Entry 6PCH (electron microscopy, 2.90 A resolution); this record covers chains I and L of the 7 polymer chains in the assembly.

== Chain I ==
Molecule: 23S ribosomal RNA
Organism: Escherichia coli
Sequence (2904 nucleotides; row label = number of the first residue in the row):
     1 GGUUAAGCGA CUAAGCGUAC ACGGUGGAUG CCCUGGCAGU CAGAGGCGAU GAAGGACGUG
    61 CUAAUCUGCG AUAAGCGUCG GUAAGGUGAU AUGAACCGUU AUAACCGGCG AUUUCCGAAU
   121 GGGGAAACCC AGUGUGUUUC GACACACUAU CAUUAACUGA AUCCAUAGGU UAAUGAGGCG
   181 AACCGGGGGA ACUGAAACAU CUAAGUACCC CGAGGAAAAG AAAUCAACCG AGAUUCCCCC
   241 AGUAGCGGCG AGCGAACGGG GAGCAGCCCA GAGCCUGAAU CAGUGUGUGU GUUAGUGGAA
   301 GCGUCUGGAA AGGCGCGCGA UACAGGGUGA CAGCCCCGUA CACAAAAAUG CACAUGCUGU
   361 GAGCUCGAUG AGUAGGGCGG GACACGUGGU AUCCUGUCUG AAUAUGGGGG GACCAUCCUC
   421 CAAGGCUAAA UACUCCUGAC UGACCGAUAG UGAACCAGUA CCGUGAGGGA AAGGCGAAAA
   481 GAACCCCGGC GAGGGGAGUG AAAAAGAACC UGAAACCGUG UACGUACAAG CAGUGGGAGC
   541 ACGCUUAGGC GUGUGACUGC GUACCUUUUG UAUAAUGGGU CAGCGACUUA UAUUCUGUAG
   601 CAAGGUUAAC CGAAUAGGGG AGCCGAAGGG AAACCGAGUC UUAACUGGGC GUUAAGUUGC
   661 AGGGUAUAGA CCCGAAACCC GGUGAUCUAG CCAUGGGCAG GUUGAAGGUU GGGUAACACU
   721 AACUGGAGGA CCGAACCGAC UAAUGUUGAA AAAUUAGCGG AUGACUUGUG GCUGGGGGUG
   781 AAAGGCCAAU CAAACCGGGA GAUAGCUGGU UCUCCCCGAA AGCUAUUUAG GUAGCGCCUC
   841 GUGAAUUCAU CUCCGGGGGU AGAGCACUGU UUCGGCAAGG GGGUCAUCCC GACUUACCAA
   901 CCCGAUGCAA ACUGCGAAUA CCGGAGAAUG UUAUCACGGG AGACACACGG CGGGUGCUAA
   961 CGUCCGUCGU GAAGAGGGAA ACAACCCAGA CCGCCAGCUA AGGUCCCAAA GUCAUGGUUA
  1021 AGUGGGAAAC GAUGUGGGAA GGCCCAGACA GCCAGGAUGU UGGCUUAGAA GCAGCCAUCA
  1081 UUUAAAGAAA GCGUAAUAGC UCACUGGUCG AGUCGGCCUG CGCGGAAGAU GUAACGGGGC
  1141 UAAACCAUGC ACCGAAGCUG CGGCAGCGAC GCUUAUGCGU UGUUGGGUAG GGGAGCGUUC
  1201 UGUAAGCCUG CGAAGGUGUG CUGUGAGGCA UGCUGGAGGU AUCAGAAGUG CGAAUGCUGA
  1261 CAUAAGUAAC GAUAAAGCGG GUGAAAAGCC CGCUCGCCGG AAGACCAAGG GUUCCUGUCC
  1321 AACGUUAAUC GGGGCAGGGU GAGUCGACCC CUAAGGCGAG GCCGAAAGGC GUAGUCGAUG
  1381 GGAAACAGGU UAAUAUUCCU GUACUUGGUG UUACUGCGAA GGGGGGACGG AGAAGGCUAU
  1441 GUUGGCCGGG CGACGGUUGU CCCGGUUUAA GCGUGUAGGC UGGUUUUCCA GGCAAAUCCG
  1501 GAAAAUCAAG GCUGAGGCGU GAUGACGAGG CACUACGGUG CUGAAGCAAC AAAUGCCCUG
  1561 CUUCCAGGAA AAGCCUCUAA GCAUCAGGUA ACAUCAAAUC GUACCCCAAA CCGACACAGG
  1621 UGGUCAGGUA GAGAAUACCA AGGCGCUUGA GAGAACUCGG GUGAAGGAAC UAGGCAAAAU
  1681 GGUGCCGUAA CUUCGGGAGA AGGCACGCUG AUAUGUAGGU GAGGUCCCUC GCGGAUGGAG
  1741 CUGAAAUCAG UCGAAGAUAC CAGCUGGCUG CAACUGUUUA UUAAAAACAC AGCACUGUGC
  1801 AAACACGAAA GUGGACGUAU ACGGUGUGAC GCCUGCCCGG UGCCGGAAGG UUAAUUGAUG
  1861 GGGUUAGCGC AAGCGAAGCU CUUGAUCGAA GCCCCGGUAA ACGGCGGCCG UAACXAUAAC
  1921 GGUCCUAAGG UAGCGAAAUU CCUUGUCGGG UAAGUUCCGA CXUGCACGAA UGGCGUAAUG
  1981 AUGGCCAGGC UGUCUCCACC CGAGACUCAG UGAAAUUGAA CUCGCUGUGA AGAUGCAGUG
  2041 UACCCGCGGC AAGACGGAAA GACCCCGUXA ACCUUUACUA UAGCUUGACA CUGAACAUUG
  2101 AGCCUUGAUG UGUAGGAUAG GUGGGAGGCU UUGAAGUGUG GACGCCAGUC UGCAUGGAGC
  2161 CGACCUUGAA AUACCACCCU UUAAUGUUUG AUGUUCUAAC GUUGACCCGU AAUCCGGGUU
  2221 GCGGACAGUG UCUGGUGGGU AGUUUGACUG GGGCGGUCUC CUCCUAAAGA GUAACGGAGG
  2281 AGCACGAAGG UUGGCUAAUC CUGGUCGGAC AUCAGGAGGU UAGUGCAAUG GCAUAAGCCA
  2341 GCUUGACUGC GAGCGUGACG GCGCGAGCAG GUGCGAAAGC AGGUCAUAGU GAUCCGGUGG
  2401 UUCUGAAUGG AAGGGCCAUC GCUCAACGGA UAAAAGGUAC UCCGGGGAUA ACAGGCUGAU
  2461 ACCGCCCAAG AGUUCAUAUC GACGGCGGUG UUUGGCACCU CGAUGUCGGC UCAUCACAUC
  2521 CUGGGGCUGA AGUAGGUCCC AAGGGUAUGG CUGUUCGCCA UUUAAAGUGG UACGCGAGCU
  2581 GGGUUUAGAA CGUCGUGAGA CAGUUCGGUC CCUAUCUGCC GUGGGCGCUG GAGAACUGAG
  2641 GGGGGCUGCU CCUAGUACGA GAGGACCGGA GUGGACGCAU CACUGGUGUU CGGGUUGUCA
  2701 UGCCAAUGGC ACUGCCCGGU AGCUAAAUGC GGAAGAGAUA AGUGCUGAAA GCAUCUAAGC
  2761 ACGAAACUUG CCCCGAGAUG AGUUCUCCCU GACCCUUUAA GGGUCCUGAA GGAACGUUGA
  2821 AGACGACGAC GUUGAUAGGC CGGGUGUGUA AGCGCAGCGA UGCGUUGAGC UAACCGGUAC
  2881 UAAUGAACCG UGAGGCUUAA CCUU
Unresolved in the structure: 886-891, 2030
Modified positions: 1MG (1N-methylguanosine-5'-monophosphate) at position 745, PSU (pseudouridine-5'-monophosphate) at position 746, 5MU (5-methyluridine 5'-monophosphate) at position 747, PSU (pseudouridine-5'-monophosphate) at position 955, 6MZ (N6-methyladenosine-5'-monophosphate) at position 1618, 2MG (2N-methylguanosine-5'-monophosphate) at position 1835, PSU (pseudouridine-5'-monophosphate) at position 1911, 3TD ((1S)-1,4-anhydro-1-(3-methyl-2,4-dioxo-1,2,3,4-tetrahydropyrimidin-5-yl)-5-O-phosphono-D-ribitol) at position 1915, PSU (pseudouridine-5'-monophosphate) at position 1917, 5MU (5-methyluridine 5'-monophosphate) at position 1939, 5MC (5-methylcytidine-5'-monophosphate) at position 1962, G7M (N7-methyl-guanosine-5'-monophosphate) at position 2069, OMG (o2'-methylguanosine-5'-monophosphate) at position 2251, 2MG (2N-methylguanosine-5'-monophosphate) at position 2445, PSU (pseudouridine-5'-monophosphate) at position 2457, OMC (o2'-methylycytidine-5'-monophosphate) at position 2498, 2MA (2-methyladenosine-5'-monophosphate) at position 2503, PSU (pseudouridine-5'-monophosphate) at position 2504, OMU (o2'-methyluridine 5'-monophosphate) at position 2552, PSU (pseudouridine-5'-monophosphate) at position 2580, PSU (pseudouridine-5'-monophosphate) at position 2605
Covalent attachments: covalent link PSU_1911-A1918
Ligand contacts: O8D ((3R,4R,5E,10E,12E,14S,26aR)-14-hydroxy-12-methyl-3-(propan-2-yl)-4-(prop-2-en-1-yl)-8,9,14,15,24,25,26,26a-octahydro-1H,3H,22H-21,18-(azeno)pyrrolo[2,1-c][1,8,4,19]dioxadiazacyclotetracosine-1,7,16,22(4H,17H)-tetrone): G2061, A2062, C2063, A2451, C2452, 2MA_2503, PSU_2504, G2505, U2585, U2586

== Chain L ==
Name: 50S ribosomal protein L15
Organism: Escherichia coli
UniProtKB: A0A037Y8L6 (A0A037Y8L6_ECOLX); residues 1-144 here = UniProt positions 1-144
Chain sequence (144 residues; numbered 1 to 144; the number before each row is that of its first residue):
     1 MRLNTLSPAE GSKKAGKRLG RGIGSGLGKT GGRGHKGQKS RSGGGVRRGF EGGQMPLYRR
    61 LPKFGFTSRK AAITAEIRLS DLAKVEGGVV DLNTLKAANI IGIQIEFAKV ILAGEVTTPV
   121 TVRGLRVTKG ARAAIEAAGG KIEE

== How chain I and chain L interact ==
Residue-residue contacts (174; chain I residue first):
  A195(I) - Arg47(L)  phosphate contact
  A196(I) - Gln38(L)  hydrogen bond to the base
  A196(I) - Val46(L)  base contact
  A196(I) - Arg47(L)  salt bridge to the phosphate
  A196(I) - Phe50(L)  base contact
  G245(I) - Thr67(L)  phosphate contact
  C249(I) - Lys63(L)  hydrogen bond to the sugar
  G250(I) - Tyr58(L)  phosphate contact
  G250(I) - Arg59(L)  phosphate contact
  A251(I) - Arg47(L)  sugar contact
  A251(I) - Tyr58(L)  hydrogen bond to the phosphate
  C257(I) - Gln104(L)  base contact
  U566(I) - Lys29(L)  salt bridge to the phosphate
  U567(I) - Lys29(L)  salt bridge to the phosphate
  U567(I) - His35(L)  salt bridge to the phosphate
  U567(I) - Lys36(L)  phosphate contact
  U568(I) - Lys36(L)  salt bridge to the phosphate
  C587(I) - Leu19(L)  sugar contact
  C587(I) - Arg21(L)  salt bridge to the phosphate
  C587(I) - Arg33(L)  hydrogen bond to the base
  G597(I) - Gly11(L)  hydrogen bond to the sugar
  G597(I) - Ser12(L)  hydrogen bond to the base
  U598(I) - Ala9(L)  sugar contact
  U598(I) - Glu10(L)  sugar contact
  U598(I) - Ser12(L)  sugar contact
  A621(I) - Asn99(L)  hydrogen bond to the phosphate
  G622(I) - Asn99(L)  hydrogen bond to the phosphate
  G622(I) - Ile103(L)  phosphate contact
  A626(I) - Arg78(L)  hydrogen bond to the sugar
  A627(I) - Glu76(L)  hydrogen bond to the sugar
  A627(I) - Arg78(L)  salt bridge to the phosphate
  A627(I) - Leu112(L)  hydrogen bond to the base
  A627(I) - Ala113(L)  base contact
  G628(I) - Glu76(L)  base contact
  A631(I) - Gly65(L)  sugar contact
  A631(I) - Phe66(L)  hydrogen bond to the sugar
  A632(I) - Phe66(L)  sugar contact
  A632(I) - Ser68(L)  phosphate contact
  A633(I) - Ser68(L)  hydrogen bond to the phosphate
  A633(I) - Lys70(L)  phosphate contact
  A633(I) - Ala71(L)  phosphate contact
  C634(I) - Lys70(L)  salt bridge to the phosphate
  C634(I) - Arg126(L)  salt bridge to the phosphate
  C635(I) - Lys109(L)  salt bridge to the phosphate
  C635(I) - Arg126(L)  salt bridge to the phosphate
  C635(I) - Lys129(L)  hydrogen bond to the phosphate
  G636(I) - Glu76(L)  hydrogen bond to the base
  G636(I) - Lys109(L)  salt bridge to the phosphate
  G636(I) - Ile111(L)  base contact
  G636(I) - Val127(L)  phosphate contact
  G636(I) - Thr128(L)  phosphate contact
  G636(I) - Lys129(L)  salt bridge to the phosphate
  A637(I) - Ile111(L)  phosphate contact
  A637(I) - Leu112(L)  hydrogen bond to the phosphate
  A637(I) - Thr128(L)  phosphate contact
  A637(I) - Gly130(L)  phosphate contact
  C660(I) - Ser12(L)  base contact
  C660(I) - Lys13(L)  sugar contact
  A661(I) - Ser12(L)  sugar contact
  A661(I) - Lys13(L)  sugar contact
  A661(I) - Lys14(L)  hydrogen bond to the sugar
  G662(I) - Lys14(L)  sugar contact
  G662(I) - Ala15(L)  sugar contact
  G662(I) - Gly16(L)  phosphate contact
  G663(I) - Lys17(L)  hydrogen bond to the phosphate
  G664(I) - Lys17(L)  salt bridge to the phosphate
  A666(I) - Val46(L)  phosphate contact
  A666(I) - Arg48(L)  sugar contact
  A670(I) - Ser42(L)  phosphate contact
  A670(I) - Gly43(L)  sugar contact
  C671(I) - Arg33(L)  salt bridge to the phosphate
  C671(I) - Ser40(L)  hydrogen bond to the base
  C671(I) - Arg41(L)  phosphate contact
  C671(I) - Ser42(L)  phosphate contact
  C671(I) - Gly43(L)  hydrogen bond to the phosphate
  C672(I) - Ser42(L)  hydrogen bond to the phosphate
  G805(I) - Gln38(L)  hydrogen bond to the sugar
  G805(I) - Arg41(L)  phosphate contact
  C806(I) - Gly37(L)  phosphate contact
  C806(I) - Arg41(L)  salt bridge to the phosphate
  U807(I) - Lys36(L)  salt bridge to the phosphate
  U807(I) - Arg41(L)  salt bridge to the phosphate
  G808(I) - Lys36(L)  phosphate contact
  U810(I) - Gly20(L)  hydrogen bond to the sugar
  U810(I) - Thr30(L)  base contact
  U811(I) - Gly20(L)  phosphate contact
  U811(I) - Arg21(L)  hydrogen bond to the phosphate
  U811(I) - Gly22(L)  hydrogen bond to the phosphate
  U811(I) - Gly28(L)  phosphate contact
  U811(I) - Lys29(L)  hydrogen bond to the phosphate
  C812(I) - Arg21(L)  sugar contact
  U813(I) - Gly22(L)  phosphate contact
  U813(I) - Ile23(L)  hydrogen bond to the phosphate
  U813(I) - Gly24(L)  hydrogen bond to the phosphate
  U813(I) - Ser25(L)  base contact
  C814(I) - Gly24(L)  hydrogen bond to the base
  A825(I) - Gln54(L)  hydrogen bond to the sugar
  U826(I) - Gly53(L)  hydrogen bond to the sugar
  U826(I) - Gln54(L)  sugar contact
  G831(I) - Gly37(L)  phosphate contact
  G831(I) - Gln38(L)  hydrogen bond to the phosphate
  G831(I) - Gly52(L)  base contact
  U832(I) - Gly37(L)  phosphate contact
  U832(I) - Gln38(L)  hydrogen bond to the phosphate
  U832(I) - Lys39(L)  phosphate contact
  U832(I) - Val46(L)  sugar contact
  U832(I) - Phe50(L)  sugar contact
  U832(I) - Gly52(L)  base contact
  A833(I) - Lys39(L)  salt bridge to the phosphate
  A833(I) - Phe50(L)  sugar contact
  A833(I) - Glu51(L)  sugar contact
  G942(I) - Gly32(L)  sugar contact
  G942(I) - Arg33(L)  sugar contact
  G942(I) - Gly34(L)  phosphate contact
  G942(I) - Lys39(L)  salt bridge to the phosphate
  A943(I) - Gly34(L)  phosphate contact
  A943(I) - His35(L)  hydrogen bond to the phosphate
  A1189(I) - Thr30(L)  phosphate contact
  A1189(I) - Gly34(L)  sugar contact
  G1190(I) - Thr30(L)  hydrogen bond to the phosphate
  G1190(I) - Gly31(L)  phosphate contact
  G1190(I) - Gly32(L)  hydrogen bond to the phosphate
  G1190(I) - Arg33(L)  phosphate contact
  G1190(I) - Gly34(L)  phosphate contact
  G1191(I) - Lys17(L)  salt bridge to the phosphate
  G1191(I) - Gly26(L)  phosphate contact
  G1191(I) - Gly32(L)  phosphate contact
  G1192(I) - Lys17(L)  salt bridge to the phosphate
  G1193(I) - Lys14(L)  salt bridge to the phosphate
  G1202(I) - Leu3(L)  hydrogen bond to the base
  U1203(I) - Leu3(L)  sugar contact
  U1203(I) - Asn4(L)  sugar contact
  U1242(I) - Asn4(L)  base contact
  C1243(I) - Leu3(L)  base contact
  C1243(I) - Asn4(L)  sugar contact
  C1243(I) - Thr5(L)  sugar contact
  C1243(I) - Leu6(L)  hydrogen bond to the sugar
  A1244(I) - Leu6(L)  phosphate contact
  A1244(I) - Ser7(L)  hydrogen bond to the phosphate
  A1244(I) - Pro8(L)  phosphate contact
  G1245(I) - Pro8(L)  phosphate contact
  G1245(I) - Lys13(L)  salt bridge to the phosphate
  A1246(I) - Lys13(L)  phosphate contact
  U1249(I) - Arg18(L)  hydrogen bond to the base
  G1250(I) - Arg18(L)  salt bridge to the phosphate
  G1250(I) - Arg21(L)  salt bridge to the phosphate
  A2358(I) - Gln54(L)  base contact
  C2359(I) - Arg60(L)  hydrogen bond to the base
  G2360(I) - Arg60(L)  hydrogen bond to the sugar
  G2360(I) - Leu61(L)  phosphate contact
  A2392(I) - Met55(L)  base contact
  A2392(I) - Arg59(L)  base contact
  A2392(I) - Arg60(L)  hydrogen bond to the sugar
  U2393(I) - Arg59(L)  sugar contact
  U2393(I) - Arg60(L)  sugar contact
  U2393(I) - Leu61(L)  sugar contact
  U2393(I) - Pro62(L)  phosphate contact
  C2394(I) - Pro62(L)  phosphate contact
  C2394(I) - Lys63(L)  hydrogen bond to the phosphate
  C2395(I) - Lys63(L)  salt bridge to the phosphate
  U2404(I) - Ser68(L)  sugar contact
  G2405(I) - Lys70(L)  phosphate contact
  A2406(I) - Arg69(L)  base contact
  G2414(I) - Phe66(L)  base contact
  G2415(I) - Gly65(L)  hydrogen bond to the phosphate
  G2415(I) - Phe66(L)  sugar contact
  C2416(I) - Phe64(L)  phosphate contact
  C2416(I) - Gly65(L)  hydrogen bond to the phosphate
  G2428(I) - Gln54(L)  base contact
  G2428(I) - Met55(L)  sugar contact
  G2428(I) - Arg60(L)  base contact
  G2429(I) - Met55(L)  base contact
  U2431(I) - Arg59(L)  salt bridge to the phosphate
  A2448(I) - Lys36(L)  base contact
Also at the interface, not in a pair above, chain I (92 interface residues in all): A244, G252, G258, G259, U588, G604, U639, U828, A941, G2361, C2403
Also at the interface, not in a pair above, chain L (83 interface residues in all): Leu27, Gly44, Leu57, Asp81, Lys84, Ala131

== Summary ==
The interface between chain I and chain L involves 92 residues on one side and 83 on the other, with 46
hydrogen bonds and 28 salt bridges. Among the polar pairs are A196(I)-Gln38(L), C587(I)-Arg33(L) and
G597(I)-Ser12(L). Chain I binds compound O8D.
Chain I is 23S ribosomal RNA and chain L is 50S ribosomal protein L15, both from Escherichia coli; the
structure, E. coli 50S ribosome bound to compound 21, was determined by electron microscopy, deposited
together with 6PC5, 6PC6, 6PC7, 6PC8, 6PCQ, 6PCR and 3 further entries.
